PDB entry 7SFG | X-ray diffraction, 2.43 A resolution | chains A and C of the 3 polymer chains in the assembly

Chain A:
Protein: DNA (cytosine-5)-methyltransferase 1
Source organism: Homo sapiens
Notes: EC 2.1.1.37
UniProt: P26358 (DNMT1_HUMAN), isoform P26358-3; residues 729-1600 here correspond to UniProt positions 393-1264 (UniProt number = residue number - 336)
Sequence (874 residues; row label = number of the first residue in the row):
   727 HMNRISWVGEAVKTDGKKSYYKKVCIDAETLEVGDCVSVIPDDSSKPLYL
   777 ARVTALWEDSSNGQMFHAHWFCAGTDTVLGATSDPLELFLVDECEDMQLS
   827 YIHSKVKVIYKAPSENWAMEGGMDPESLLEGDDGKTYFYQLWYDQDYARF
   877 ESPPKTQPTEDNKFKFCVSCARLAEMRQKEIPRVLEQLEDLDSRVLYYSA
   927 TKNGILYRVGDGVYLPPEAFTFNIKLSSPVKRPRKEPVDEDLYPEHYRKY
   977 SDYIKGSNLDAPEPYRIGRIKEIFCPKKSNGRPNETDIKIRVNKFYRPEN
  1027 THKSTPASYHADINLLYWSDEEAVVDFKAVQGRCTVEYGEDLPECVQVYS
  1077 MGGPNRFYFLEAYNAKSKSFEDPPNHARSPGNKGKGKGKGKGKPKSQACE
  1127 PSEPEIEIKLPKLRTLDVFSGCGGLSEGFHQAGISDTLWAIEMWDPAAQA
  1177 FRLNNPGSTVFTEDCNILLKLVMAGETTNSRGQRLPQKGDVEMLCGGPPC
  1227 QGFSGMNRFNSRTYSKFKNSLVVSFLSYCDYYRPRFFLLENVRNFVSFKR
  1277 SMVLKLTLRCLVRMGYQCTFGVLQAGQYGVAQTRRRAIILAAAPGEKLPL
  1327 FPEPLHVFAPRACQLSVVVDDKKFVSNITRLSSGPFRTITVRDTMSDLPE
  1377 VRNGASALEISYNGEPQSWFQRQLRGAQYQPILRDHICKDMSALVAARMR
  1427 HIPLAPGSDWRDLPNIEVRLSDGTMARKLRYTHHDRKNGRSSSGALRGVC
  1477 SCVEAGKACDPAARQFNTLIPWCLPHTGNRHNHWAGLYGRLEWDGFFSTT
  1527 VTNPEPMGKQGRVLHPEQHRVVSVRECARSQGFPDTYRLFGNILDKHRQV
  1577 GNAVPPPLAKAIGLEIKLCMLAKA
Not modelled in the structure: 727-729, 851-860, 885-887, 952-962, 1105-1134
Sequence notes: expression tag (727-728)
Ion coordination: Zn2+ site 1: His793, Cys820, Cys893, Cys896; Zn2+ site 2: Cys1476, Cys1478, Cys1485, His1502
Ligand contacts: S-adenosylmethionine (SAM): Phe1145, Ser1146, Gly1147, Cys1148, Gly1149, Gly1150, Leu1151, Ile1167, Glu1168, Met1169, Trp1170, Glu1189, Asp1190, Cys1191, Gly1223, Pro1224, Pro1225, Leu1247, Asn1578, Ala1579, Val1580
Reported in the primary citation:
  - binding site for DNA Strand 2: Cys1226, Gly1577
  - catalytic residues: Cys1226

Chain C:
Molecule: DNA Strand 1
Sequence (12 nucleotides; numbered 1 to 12; the number before each row is that of its first residue):
     1 GAGGCCGCCTGC
Modified / non-standard residues: 5CM (5-methyl-2'-deoxy-cytidine-5'-monophosphate) at position 6

How chain A and chain C interact:
Pairs across the interface - 32 pairs, chain A then chain C:
  Gly1231(A) with DG7(C), hydrogen bond to the base
  Met1232(A) with DG7(C), base contact
  Asn1233(A) with DG7(C), hydrogen bond to the base
  Arg1234(A) with 5CM_6(C), hydrogen bond to the sugar; DG7(C), base contact
  Arg1269(A) with DT10(C), phosphate contact; DG11(C), salt bridge to the phosphate
  Ser1273(A) with DT10(C), sugar contact
  Arg1276(A) with DT10(C), salt bridge to the phosphate
  Val1344(A) with DG11(C), phosphate contact
  Met1417(A) with DG3(C), phosphate contact
  Ser1418(A) with DG3(C), hydrogen bond to the phosphate
  Arg1424(A) with DG4(C), salt bridge to the phosphate
  Arg1490(A) with DG4(C), phosphate contact; DC5(C), salt bridge to the phosphate
  Trp1498(A) with DC5(C), phosphate contact
  Cys1499(A) with DC5(C), hydrogen bond to the phosphate; 5CM_6(C), phosphate contact
  Leu1500(A) with 5CM_6(C), base contact
  His1502(A) with 5CM_6(C), salt bridge to the phosphate
  Thr1503(A) with 5CM_6(C), phosphate contact
  Arg1506(A) with DG7(C), salt bridge to the phosphate
  His1507(A) with 5CM_6(C), sugar contact; DG7(C), salt bridge to the phosphate
  Trp1510(A) with 5CM_6(C), base contact
  Met1533(A) with DG4(C), sugar contact; DC5(C), base contact; 5CM_6(C), hydrogen bond to the base
  Gly1534(A) with 5CM_6(C), base contact
  Lys1535(A) with 5CM_6(C), base contact; DG7(C), hydrogen bond to the base
  Leu1570(A) with DA2(C), phosphate contact
Interface residues without a listed pair, chain A (32 interface residues in all): Ser1342, Val1343, Asp1416, Leu1420, Val1421, Leu1513, Tyr1514, Glu1531
Interface residues without a listed pair, chain C (10 interface residues in all): DG1, DC8

In short:
The interface between chain A and chain C involves 32 residues on one side and 10 on the other; the contacts
include 7 hydrogen bonds and 7 salt bridges. Among the polar pairs are Gly1231(A)-DG7(C), Asn1233(A)-DG7(C)
and Met1533(A)-5CM_6(C). From the paper: the catalytic residue Cys1226(A); a binding site for DNA Strand 2 at
Cys1226(A) and Gly1577(A).
Chain A is DNA (cytosine-5)-methyltransferase 1 (Homo sapiens) and chain C is DNA Strand 1; the structure,
Human DNMT1(729-1600) Bound to Zebularine-Containing 12mer dsDNA and Cofactor SAM, was determined by X-ray
diffraction together with 7SFC, 7SFD, 7SFE and 7SFF from the same study.
